Entry 8C5Z (electron microscopy, 3.80 A resolution); this record covers chains A and B of the 12 polymer chains in the assembly.

# Chain A
Name: Replication factor A
Organism: Pyrococcus abyssi
Reference sequence: G8ZHS0 (G8ZHS0_PYRAB); residues 3-358 here = UniProt positions 3-358
Amino-acid sequence (358 residues; each row starts with the number of its first residue):
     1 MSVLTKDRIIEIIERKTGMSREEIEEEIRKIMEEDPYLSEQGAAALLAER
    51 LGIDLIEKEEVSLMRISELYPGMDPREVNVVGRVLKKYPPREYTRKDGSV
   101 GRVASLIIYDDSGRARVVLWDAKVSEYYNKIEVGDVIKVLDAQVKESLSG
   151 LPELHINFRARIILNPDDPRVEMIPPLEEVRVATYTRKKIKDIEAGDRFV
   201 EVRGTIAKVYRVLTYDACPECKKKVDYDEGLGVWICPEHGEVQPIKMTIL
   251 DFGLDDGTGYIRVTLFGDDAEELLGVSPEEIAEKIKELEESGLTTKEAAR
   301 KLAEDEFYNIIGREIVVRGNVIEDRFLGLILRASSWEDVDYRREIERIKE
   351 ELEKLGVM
Disordered / not traced: 1, 59-62
Construct notes: initiating methionine (1); expression tag (2)
Ion coordination: Zn2+: Cys218, Cys221, Cys236, His239

# Chain B
Name: RPA32 subunit of the hetero-oligomeric complex involved in homologous recombination
Organism: Pyrococcus abyssi
Reference sequence: Q9V1Z1 (Q9V1Z1_PYRAB); residues 2-181 here correspond to UniProt positions 6-185 (UniProt number = residue number + 4)
Amino-acid sequence (180 residues; row label = number of the first residue in the row):
     2 KKRMPATRLYIKDILEGYFVKSEGDFEPNYLITKYARKVYRAKIVGTVVR
    52 EPLIAEDETYGKFQVDDGTGVIWVLGFRDDTKFAKLVRKGDLVQVIGKIA
   102 EWRDDKQILVEGVSKVHPNMWILHRYETLKEKIEHIKKAKIALEIYNQYG
   152 ITAKSKVIAKNKGIEEELLEVIDELYGIMM

# Interface between chain A and chain B
Residue-residue contacts - 35 pairs, chain A then chain B:
  Arg203(A) with Leu124(B); Glu128(B), salt bridge
  Thr205(A) with Lys44(B)
  Ala207(A) with Glu112(B)
  Asp255(A) with Ala7(B), hydrogen bond (side chain-backbone)
  Gly257(A) with Pro6(B); Ala7(B)
  Thr258(A) with Pro6(B)
  Gly259(A) with Pro6(B)
  Tyr260(A) with Arg4(B)
  Glu304(A) with Asp80(B); Lys83(B), salt bridge
  Tyr308(A) with Phe84(B); Leu87(B), hydrophobic
  Ile311(A) with Glu112(B); Gly113(B); Val114(B); Ser115(B)
  Gly312(A) with Gln95(B); Ser115(B)
  Arg313(A) with Ser115(B)
  Glu314(A) with Arg9(B), salt bridge; Met121(B)
  Tyr341(A) with Asn120(B); Met121(B), hydrogen bond (side chain-backbone)
  Glu344(A) with Leu124(B)
  Ile345(A) with Ile123(B), hydrophobic; Leu124(B), hydrophobic; Tyr127(B), hydrophobic
  Ile348(A) with Tyr127(B), hydrophobic
  Glu351(A) with Lys131(B), salt bridge
  Leu355(A) with Lys131(B); Glu135(B); Lys138(B)
  Val357(A) with Ile134(B), hydrophobic
Interface residues without a listed pair, chain A (26 interface residues in all): Asp256, Asn309, Val339, Lys349, Leu352
Interface residues without a listed pair, chain B (26 interface residues in all): Ile97, His118

# In short
Chain A and chain B each contribute 26 residues to their interface, with 2 hydrogen bonds and 4 salt bridges.
Polar contacts include Arg203(A)-Glu128(B), Glu304(A)-Lys83(B) and Glu314(A)-Arg9(B). Cys218(A), Cys221(A),
Cys236(A) and His239(A) coordinate Zn2+.
Chain A is Replication factor A and chain B is RPA32 subunit of the hetero-oligomeric complex involved in
homologous recombination, both from Pyrococcus abyssi; the structure, RPA tetrameric supercomplex with
AROD-OB-1, was determined by electron microscopy together with 8AAJ, 8AAS, 8C5Y, 8OEJ and 8OEL from the same
study.
